8YAL - chains E and I of the 6 polymer chains in the assembly; structure by electron microscopy, 3.10 A resolution.

# Chain E
Molecule: Tubulin alpha-3 chain
Organism: Caenorhabditis elegans
Notes: EC 3.6.5.-
Reference sequence: P91910 (TBA3_CAEEL); residues 1-450 here = UniProt positions 1-450
Sequence (450 residues; row label = number of the first residue in the row):
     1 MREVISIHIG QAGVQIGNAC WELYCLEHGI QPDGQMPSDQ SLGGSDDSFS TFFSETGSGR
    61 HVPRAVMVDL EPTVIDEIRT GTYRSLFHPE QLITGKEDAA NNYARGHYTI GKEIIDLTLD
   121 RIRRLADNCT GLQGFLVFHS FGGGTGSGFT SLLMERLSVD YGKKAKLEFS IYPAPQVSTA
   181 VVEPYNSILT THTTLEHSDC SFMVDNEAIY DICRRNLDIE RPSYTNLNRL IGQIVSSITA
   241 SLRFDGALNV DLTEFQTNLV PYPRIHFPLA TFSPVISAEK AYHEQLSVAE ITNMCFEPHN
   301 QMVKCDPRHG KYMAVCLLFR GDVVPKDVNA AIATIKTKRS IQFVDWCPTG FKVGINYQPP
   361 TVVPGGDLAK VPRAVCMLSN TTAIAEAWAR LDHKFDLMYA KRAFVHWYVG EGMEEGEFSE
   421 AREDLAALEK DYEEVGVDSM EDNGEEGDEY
Not modelled in the structure: 37-47, 440-450
Construct notes: engineered mutation Q40 (Lys in P91910)

# Chain I
Molecule: Alpha-tubulin N-acetyltransferase 2
Organism: Caenorhabditis elegans
Notes: EC 2.3.1.108
Reference sequence: Q23192 (ATAT2_CAEEL); numbering as in UniProt (aligned over 1-263)
Sequence (263 residues; row label = number of the first residue in the row):
     1 MEIAFDLSTI FTDNIQRLTR TDLLKYGPKR YWAVAQSIDC LGEMSSKFHG WKRVITMYDK
    61 IVDHDEEQTT YIMWEKVNGS KSILKGLLRV GYKTLYLTDN EQNQYMEKAM CILDFFVVPT
   121 EQRSGNGFKM FDEMLKAENV TVDQCAFDKP SAALQQFLEK YYDRKDLVWQ SNKYALCSNF
   181 FIGRHPTVPF TPRQTKRASR ASSAVSSHAS SRNTSPIGRN RPRHDSVADL MRQDMLAGVR
   241 AEVDPNSPTG LKNARDFGHR RIW
Not modelled in the structure: 1-213

# How chain E and chain I interact
Contacting residue pairs (9; chain E residue first):
  L26(E) - T214(I)
  G29(E) - T214(I)
  F244(E) - P216(I)  hydrophobic
  Y357(E) - R219(I)  hydrogen bond (backbone-side chain)
  Y357(E) - P222(I)
  Q358(E) - P216(I)
  Q358(E) - I217(I)  hydrogen bond (side chain-backbone)
  Q358(E) - R219(I)
  P359(E) - R219(I)
Interface residues without a listed pair, chain E (8 interface residues in all): E27, H28
Interface residues without a listed pair, chain I (6 interface residues in all): R223

# In short
8 residues of chain E face 6 of chain I across their interface, with 2 hydrogen bonds. Among the polar pairs
are Y357(E)-R219(I) and Q358(E)-I217(I).
Chain E is Tubulin alpha-3 chain and chain I is Alpha-tubulin N-acetyltransferase 2, both from Caenorhabditis
elegans; the structure, ATAT-2 bound K40Q MEC-12/MEC-7 microtubule, was determined by electron microscopy,
deposited together with 8Y9F, 8YAJ and 8YAR.
